Entry 6NMR (X-ray diffraction, 2.42 A resolution); this record covers chains L and S of the 3 polymer chains in the assembly.

[Chain L]
Name: Fab 119 anti-SIRP-alpha antibody Variable Light Chain
From: Homo sapiens
Notes: antibody fragment or engineered binder
Sequence (215 residues; row label = number of the first residue in the row):
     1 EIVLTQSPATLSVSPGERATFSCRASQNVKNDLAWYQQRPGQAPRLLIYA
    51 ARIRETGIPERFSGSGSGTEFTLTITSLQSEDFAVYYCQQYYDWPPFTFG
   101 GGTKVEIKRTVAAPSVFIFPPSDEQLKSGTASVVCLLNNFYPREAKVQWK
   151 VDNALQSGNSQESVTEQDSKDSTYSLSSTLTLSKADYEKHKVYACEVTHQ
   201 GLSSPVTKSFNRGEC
Disordered / not traced: 215
Cystine bridges: Cys-23/Cys-88, Cys-135/Cys-195

[Chain S]
Name: Tyrosine-protein phosphatase non-receptor type substrate 1
From: Homo sapiens
Reference sequence: P78324 (SHPS1_HUMAN); residues 1-119 here correspond to UniProt positions 31-149 (UniProt number = residue number + 30)
Sequence (127 residues; each row starts with the number of its first residue):
     1 EEELQVIQPDKSVLVAAGETATLRCTATSLIPVGPIQWFRGAGPGRELIY
    51 NQKEGHFPRVTTVSDLTKRNNMDFSIRIGAITPADAGTYYCVKFRKGSPD
   101 DVEFKSGAGTELSVRAKPSTRHHHHHH
Disordered / not traced: 1-2, 116-127
Cystine bridges: Cys-25/Cys-91
Sequence notes: conflict Ala-80 (Asn110 in P78324); expression tag (120-127)

[Chain L / chain S interface]
Residue-residue contacts - 10 pairs, chain L then chain S:
  Asp-32(L) / Lys-53(S)
  Leu-46(L) / Arg-69(S)
  Tyr-49(L) / Arg-69(S)  hydrogen bond
  Ile-53(L) / Thr-67(S)
  Glu-55(L) / Arg-69(S)  salt bridge
  Tyr-91(L) / Lys-53(S)  hydrogen bond (backbone-side chain)
  Tyr-92(L) / Lys-53(S)  hydrogen bond (backbone-side chain)
  Tyr-92(L) / Glu-54(S)  hydrogen bond
  Trp-94(L) / Val-33(S)  hydrophobic
  Trp-94(L) / Lys-96(S)  hydrogen bond (backbone-side chain)
Other interface residues (no listed pair), chain L (12 interface residues in all): Val-29, Lys-30, Asp-93, Pro-95

[In short]
The interface between chain L and chain S involves 12 residues on one side and 6 on the other; the contacts
include 5 hydrogen bonds and 1 salt bridge. Among the polar pairs are Glu-55(L)/Arg-69(S), Tyr-49(L)/Arg-69(S)
and Tyr-91(L)/Lys-53(S).
Here chain L is Fab 119 anti-SIRP-alpha antibody Variable Light Chain and chain S is Tyrosine-protein
phosphatase non-receptor type substrate 1, both from Homo sapiens. Entry 6NMR (Blocking Fab 119
anti-SIRP-alpha antibody in complex with SIRP-alpha Variant 1) was determined by X-ray diffraction.
